1ZT4 - chains A and B; structure by X-ray diffraction, 3.00 A resolution.

[Chain A]
Protein: T-cell surface glycoprotein CD1d
Source organism: Homo sapiens
Notes: fragment: CD1d heavy chain
UniProtKB: P15813 (CD1D_HUMAN); aligned to UniProt positions 19-299 over residues 1-281 (the alignment contains insertions or deletions, so no single offset holds)
Sequence (281 residues; each row starts with the number of its first residue):
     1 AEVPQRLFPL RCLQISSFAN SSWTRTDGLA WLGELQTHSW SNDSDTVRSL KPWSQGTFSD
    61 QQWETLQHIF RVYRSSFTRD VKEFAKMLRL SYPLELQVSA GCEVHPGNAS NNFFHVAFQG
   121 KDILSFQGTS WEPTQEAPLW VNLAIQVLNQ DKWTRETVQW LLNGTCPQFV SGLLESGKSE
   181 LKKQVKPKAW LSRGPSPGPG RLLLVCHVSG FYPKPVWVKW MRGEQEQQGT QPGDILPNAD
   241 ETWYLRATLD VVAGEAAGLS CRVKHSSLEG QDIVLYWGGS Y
Disordered / not traced: 1-5, 278-281
Disulfide bonds: C102-C166, C206-C261
Ligand contacts: AGH (n-{(1S,2R,3S)-1-[(alpha-D-galactopyranosyloxy)methyl]-2,3-dihydroxyheptadecyl}hexacosanamide): L10, C12, L13, Q14, L29, A30, H38, W40, V47, W63, L66, I69, F70, Y73, S76, F77, D80, V81, F84, L90, L96, A100, F114, V116, F118, I123, L124, W131, L148, D151, W153, T154, T157, L161, C166, F169
UniProt features mapped onto this chain:
  - binding site (a D-galactosylceramide): D80, D151 to T154
  - glycosylation (N-linked (GlcNAc...) asparagine): N20, N42, N108, N163

[Chain B]
Protein: Beta-2-microglobulin
Source organism: Homo sapiens
UniProtKB: P61769 (B2MG_HUMAN); residues 1-99 here correspond to UniProt positions 21-119 (UniProt number = residue number + 20)
Sequence (100 residues; each row starts with the number of its first residue; numbering starts at 0):
     0 MIQRTPKIQV YSRHPAENGK SNFLNCYVSG FHPSDIEVDL LKNGERIEKV EHSDLSFSKD
    60 WSFYLLYYTE FTPTEKDEYA CRVNHVTLSQ PKIVKWDRDM
Disulfide bonds: C25-C80
Sequence notes: initiating methionine (0)
UniProt features mapped onto this chain:
  - modified residue: Q2 (Pyrrolidone carboxylic acid)
  - glycosylation: I1 (N-linked (Glc) (glycation) isoleucine), K19 (N-linked (Glc) (glycation) lysine), K41 (N-linked (Glc) (glycation) lysine), K48 (N-linked (Glc) (glycation) lysine), K58 (N-linked (Glc) (glycation) lysine), K91 (N-linked (Glc) (glycation) lysine), K94 (N-linked (Glc) (glycation) lysine)

[Interface between chain A and chain B]
Pairs across the interface (60):
  L13(A) with S55(B); F56(B), hydrophobic
  Q14(A) with F56(B)
  I15(A) with L54(B), hydrophobic; F56(B), hydrophobic; F62(B), hydrophobic
  S17(A) with S33(B); D34(B)
  R25(A) with S33(B), hydrogen bond; D34(B), salt bridge
  L29(A) with L54(B); S55(B)
  W31(A) with S55(B), hydrogen bond; Y63(B)
  Q36(A) with D53(B), hydrogen bond
  S39(A) with D53(B), hydrogen bond
  R48(A) with D53(B), salt bridge
  E95(A) with H31(B); P32(B); S33(B), hydrogen bond; F62(B)
  Q97(A) with H31(B), hydrogen bond; F56(B); W60(B), hydrogen bond (side chain-backbone); F62(B)
  V98(A) with F56(B)
  S99(A) with W60(B)
  H115(A) with W60(B)
  A117(A) with W60(B), hydrophobic
  Q119(A) with M0(B), hydrogen bond (backbone-backbone); H31(B)
  G120(A) with M0(B); R3(B); H31(B), hydrogen bond (backbone-side chain); D59(B); W60(B)
  D122(A) with W60(B), hydrogen bond
  W190(A) with P14(B), hydrophobic
  S192(A) with D98(B), hydrogen bond (side chain-backbone)
  R193(A) with D98(B)
  V205(A) with D98(B)
  H207(A) with D98(B), hydrogen bond (side chain-backbone)
  S209(A) with R12(B)
  G210(A) with R12(B)
  D234(A) with K6(B), salt bridge; Q8(B)
  L236(A) with Q8(B); Y10(B), hydrophobic
  P237(A) with Y10(B), hydrogen bond (backbone-side chain); N24(B); Y26(B); L65(B)
  N238(A) with R12(B), hydrogen bond; N24(B), hydrogen bond
  A239(A) with L65(B); Y67(B), hydrophobic
  D240(A) with R12(B), salt bridge
  T242(A) with R12(B)
  Y244(A) with Y10(B), hydrophobic
  R246(A) with M99(B)
Also at the interface, not in a pair above, chain A (41 interface residues in all): R11, L50, V116, K121, K188, G194
Also at the interface, not in a pair above, chain B (26 interface residues in all): H13

[In short]
41 residues of chain A and 26 residues of chain B are in contact; the contacts include 15 hydrogen bonds and 4
salt bridges. Polar contacts include R25(A)-D34(B), R48(A)-D53(B) and D234(A)-K6(B). Chain A binds compound
AGH.
Chain A is T-cell surface glycoprotein CD1d and chain B is Beta-2-microglobulin, both from Homo sapiens; the
structure, The crystal structure of human CD1d with and without alpha-Galactosylceramide, was determined by
X-ray diffraction.
